PDB entry 6CS3 | electron microscopy, 3.31 A resolution | chains C and D of the 4 polymer chains in the assembly

[Chain C]
Name: viral protein 2
From: enterovirus D68
UniProtKB: A0A1I9KXX3 (A0A1I9KXX3_9ENTO); residues 1-248 here correspond to UniProt positions 70-317 (UniProt number = residue number + 69)
Chain sequence (248 residues; each row starts with the number of its first residue):
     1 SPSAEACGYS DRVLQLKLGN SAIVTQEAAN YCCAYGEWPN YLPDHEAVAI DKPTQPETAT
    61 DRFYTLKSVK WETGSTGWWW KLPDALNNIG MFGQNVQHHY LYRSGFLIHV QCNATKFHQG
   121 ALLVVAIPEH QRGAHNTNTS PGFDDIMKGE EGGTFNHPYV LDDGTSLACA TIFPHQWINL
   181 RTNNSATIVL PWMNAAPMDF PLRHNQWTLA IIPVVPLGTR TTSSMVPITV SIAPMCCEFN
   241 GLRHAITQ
Disordered / not traced: 1-11, 245-248

[Chain D]
Name: viral protein 4
From: enterovirus D68
UniProtKB: A0A191Z5D5 (A0A191Z5D5_9ENTO); residues 1-68 here correspond to UniProt positions 2-69 (UniProt number = residue number + 1)
Chain sequence (68 residues; each row starts with the number of its first residue):
     1 GAQVTRQQTG THENANIATN GSHITYNQIN FYKDSYAASA SKQDFSQDPS KFTEPVVEGL
    61 KAGAPVLK
Disordered / not traced: 1-29, 58-68

[How chain C and chain D interact]
Residue-residue contacts (10; chain C residue first):
  Asn-30(C) with Val-56(D); Val-57(D)
  Tyr-31(C) with Val-56(D); Val-57(D), hydrogen bond (backbone-backbone)
  Cys-32(C) with Pro-55(D), hydrogen bond (side chain-backbone)
  Cys-33(C) with Pro-55(D), hydrogen bond (backbone-backbone); Val-57(D), hydrophobic
  Tyr-35(C) with Lys-51(D); Phe-52(D), hydrophobic
  Gly-36(C) with Lys-51(D)
Other interface residues (no listed pair), chain C (8 interface residues in all): Ala-34, Ile-172

[In short]
8 residues of chain C and 5 residues of chain D are in contact; the contacts include 3 hydrogen bonds. Polar
contacts include Cys-32(C)/Pro-55(D), Tyr-31(C)/Val-57(D) and Cys-33(C)/Pro-55(D).
Chain C is viral protein 2 and chain D is viral protein 4, both from enterovirus D68; the structure, CryoEM
structure of human enterovirus D68 expanded 1 particle (pH 7.2 and 4 degrees Celsius), was determined by
electron microscopy (same publication as 6CRP, 6CRR, 6CRS, 6CRU, 6CS4, 6CS5 and 5 further entries).
